PDB entry 8F2R | electron microscopy, 3.12 A resolution | chains A and F of the 10 polymer chains in the assembly

== Chain A ==
Protein: COMM domain-containing protein 1
Source organism: Homo sapiens
UniProt: Q8N668 (COMD1_HUMAN); residue numbers follow UniProt; this construct covers 1-187
Chain sequence (187 residues; numbered 1 to 187; the number before each row is that of its first residue):
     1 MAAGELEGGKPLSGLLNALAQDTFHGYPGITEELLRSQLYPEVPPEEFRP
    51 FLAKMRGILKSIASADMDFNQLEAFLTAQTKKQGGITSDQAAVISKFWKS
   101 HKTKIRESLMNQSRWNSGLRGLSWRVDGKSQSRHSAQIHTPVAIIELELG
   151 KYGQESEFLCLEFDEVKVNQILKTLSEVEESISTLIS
Curated features (UniProtKB/Swiss-Prot):
  - binding site (Cu cation): His-101, Met-110, His-134
  - modified residue: Ala-2 (N-acetylalanine)
  - mutagenesis: Met-110 (M110A: Reduces copper-induced fluorescence change), His-134 (H134A: Reduces copper-induced fluorescence change)

== Chain F ==
Protein: COMM domain-containing protein 6
Source organism: Homo sapiens
UniProt: Q7Z4G1 (COMD6_HUMAN); residue numbers follow UniProt; this construct covers 9-85
Chain sequence (77 residues; numbered 9 to 85; the number before each row is that of its first residue):
     9 LDAKSDVTNQLVDFQWKLGMAVSSDTCRSLKYPYVAVMLKVADHSGQVKT
    59 KCFEMTIPQFQNFYRQFKEIAAVIETV
Curated features (UniProtKB/Swiss-Prot):
  - mutagenesis: Trp-24 (W24A: Does not abolish homodimerization and interaction with COMMD1. Does not abolish repression of TNF-induced NFKB1 activation. Abolishes repression of TNF-induced NFKB1 activation ...), Pro-41 (P41A: Does not abolish homodimerization and interaction with COMMD1. Does not abolish repression of TNF-induced NFKB1 activation. Abolishes repression of TNF-induced NFKB1 activation ...)

== Chain A / chain F interface ==
Residue-residue contacts (49):
  Ser-113(A) / Leu-38(F)
  Arg-114(A) / Tyr-40(F)  hydrogen bond
  Arg-114(A) / Glu-62(F)  salt bridge
  Asn-116(A) / Glu-62(F)  hydrogen bond
  Ser-117(A) / Phe-61(F)
  Ser-117(A) / Glu-62(F)  hydrogen bond (backbone-backbone)
  Gly-118(A) / Glu-62(F)
  Leu-119(A) / Glu-62(F)
  Leu-119(A) / Met-63(F)  hydrophobic
  Leu-119(A) / Gln-67(F)  hydrogen bond (backbone-side chain)
  Leu-122(A) / Phe-71(F)  hydrophobic
  Trp-124(A) / Gln-74(F)  hydrogen bond
  Trp-124(A) / Ile-78(F)  hydrophobic
  Lys-129(A) / Lys-12(F)
  His-134(A) / Asp-10(F)  salt bridge
  His-134(A) / Lys-12(F)
  Ile-138(A) / Lys-12(F)
  Pro-141(A) / Ile-82(F)  hydrophobic
  Ile-144(A) / Thr-16(F)
  Ile-145(A) / Ile-78(F)  hydrophobic
  Leu-147(A) / Phe-61(F)  hydrophobic
  Leu-149(A) / Phe-61(F)  hydrophobic
  Glu-157(A) / Lys-59(F)  salt bridge
  Leu-159(A) / Lys-59(F)
  Cys-160(A) / Asn-17(F)
  Leu-161(A) / Asn-17(F)
  Glu-162(A) / Thr-16(F)  hydrogen bond
  Glu-162(A) / Asn-17(F)  hydrogen bond (backbone-backbone)
  Phe-163(A) / Leu-19(F)  hydrophobic
  Phe-163(A) / Phe-75(F)  hydrophobic
  Glu-165(A) / Ile-82(F)
  Lys-167(A) / Leu-19(F)
  Ile-171(A) / Phe-75(F)  hydrophobic
  Leu-172(A) / Tyr-72(F)  hydrophobic
  Leu-172(A) / Phe-75(F)  hydrophobic
  Leu-172(A) / Lys-76(F)
  Leu-172(A) / Ala-79(F)  hydrophobic
  Thr-174(A) / Phe-22(F)
  Leu-175(A) / Phe-68(F)  hydrophobic
  Leu-175(A) / Phe-71(F)  hydrophobic
  Leu-175(A) / Tyr-72(F)  hydrophobic
  Ser-176(A) / Tyr-72(F)  hydrogen bond
  Val-178(A) / Trp-24(F)  hydrophobic
  Val-178(A) / Phe-68(F)  hydrophobic
  Glu-179(A) / Tyr-72(F)  hydrogen bond
  Ser-181(A) / Trp-24(F)
  Ile-182(A) / Leu-26(F)  hydrophobic
  Ile-182(A) / Phe-68(F)  hydrophobic
  Leu-185(A) / Leu-26(F)  hydrophobic
Other interface residues (no listed pair), chain A (42 interface residues in all): Ser-64, Arg-106, Met-110, Arg-120, Val-126, Ala-143, Val-168, Glu-177
Other interface residues (no listed pair), chain F (33 interface residues in all): Gln-18, Thr-34, Ser-37, Val-43, Leu-47, Val-49, Cys-60, Glu-77, Val-81

== Summary ==
The interface between chain A and chain F involves 42 residues on one side and 33 on the other; the contacts
include 9 hydrogen bonds and 3 salt bridges. Among the polar pairs are Arg-114(A)/Glu-62(F),
His-134(A)/Asp-10(F) and Glu-157(A)/Lys-59(F).
Here chain A is COMM domain-containing protein 1 and chain F is COMM domain-containing protein 6, both from
Homo sapiens. Entry 8F2R (Human CCC complex) was determined by electron microscopy (same publication as 8ESD,
8ESE and 8F2U).
